Entry 8I0Q (electron microscopy, 4.45 A resolution (low resolution: residue-level contacts below are approximate; hydrogen-bond / salt-bridge calls are withheld)); this record covers chains I and M of the 8 polymer chains in the assembly.

== Chain I ==
Protein: Fab30 Heavy Chain
From: Mus musculus
Chain sequence (237 residues; numbered 1 to 237; the number before each row is that of its first residue):
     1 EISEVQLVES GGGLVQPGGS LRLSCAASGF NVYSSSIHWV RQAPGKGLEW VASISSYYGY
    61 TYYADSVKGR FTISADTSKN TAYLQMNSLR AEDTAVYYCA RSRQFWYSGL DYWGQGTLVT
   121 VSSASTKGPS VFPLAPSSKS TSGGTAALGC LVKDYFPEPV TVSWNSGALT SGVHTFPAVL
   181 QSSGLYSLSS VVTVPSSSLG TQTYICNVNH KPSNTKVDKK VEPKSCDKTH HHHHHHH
Unresolved in the structure: 1-4, 123-237
Cystine bridges: Cys-25/Cys-99

== Chain M ==
Protein: Fab30 Light Chain
From: Mus musculus
Chain sequence (215 residues; each row starts with the number of its first residue):
     1 SDIQMTQSPS SLSASVGDRV TITCRASQSV SSAVAWYQQK PGKAPKLLIY SASSLYSGVP
    61 SRFSGSRSGT DFTLTISSLQ PEDFATYYCQ QYKYVPVTFG QGTKVEIKRT VAAPSVFIFP
   121 PSDSQLKSGT ASVVCLLNNF YPREAKVQWK VDNALQSGNS QESVTEQDSK DSTYSLSSTL
   181 TLSKADYEKH KVYACEVTHQ GLSSPVTKSF NRGEC
Unresolved in the structure: 107-215
Cystine bridges: Cys-24/Cys-89

== Chain I / chain M interface ==
Contacting residue pairs (17; chain I residue first):
  Val-40(I) / Phe-99(M)
  Gly-47(I) / Gln-101(M)
  Leu-48(I) / Phe-99(M)
  Glu-49(I) / Phe-99(M)
  Trp-50(I) / Val-97(M)
  Trp-50(I) / Phe-99(M)
  Tyr-98(I) / Lys-43(M)
  Tyr-98(I) / Ala-44(M)
  Tyr-107(I) / Tyr-92(M)
  Ser-108(I) / Tyr-50(M)
  Gly-109(I) / Tyr-37(M)
  Leu-110(I) / Tyr-37(M)
  Leu-110(I) / Leu-47(M)
  Trp-113(I) / Tyr-37(M)
  Trp-113(I) / Ala-44(M)
  Trp-113(I) / Pro-45(M)
  Gly-114(I) / Ala-44(M)
Also at the interface, not in a pair above, chain I (13 interface residues in all): Asp-111
Also at the interface, not in a pair above, chain M (14 interface residues in all): Gln-39, Tyr-56, Tyr-88, Pro-96

== In short ==
13 residues of chain I face 14 of chain M across their interface.
Chain I is Fab30 Heavy Chain and chain M is Fab30 Light Chain, both from Mus musculus; the structure,
Structure of beta-arrestin1 in complex with a phosphopeptide corresponding to the human C-X-C chemokine
receptor type ..., was determined by electron microscopy (same publication as 8GO8, 8GOC, 8GOO, 8GP3, 8I0N,
8I0Z and 8I10).
